PDB entry 2OR7 | X-ray diffraction, 1.50 A resolution | chain A

# Chain A
Molecule: T-cell immunoglobulin and mucin domain-containing protein 2
Organism: Mus musculus
Notes: fragment: N-terminal Cys-rich domain
Reference sequence: Q8R183 (TIMD2_MOUSE); residues 2-111 here correspond to UniProt positions 20-129 (UniProt number = residue number + 18)
Amino-acid sequence (115 residues; numbered 1 to 115; the number before each row is that of its first residue):
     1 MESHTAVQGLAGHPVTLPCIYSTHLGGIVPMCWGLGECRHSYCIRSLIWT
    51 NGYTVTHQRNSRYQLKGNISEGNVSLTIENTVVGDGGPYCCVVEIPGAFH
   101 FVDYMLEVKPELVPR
Disordered / not traced: 1-5, 113-115
Cystine bridges: Cys19-Cys91, Cys32-Cys43, Cys38-Cys90
Differences from the reference sequence: initiating methionine (1); cloning artifact (112-115)

# Summary
Chain A is T-cell immunoglobulin and mucin domain-containing protein 2 (Mus musculus); the structure, Tim-2,
was determined by X-ray diffraction, deposited together with 2OR8.
